PDB entry 4D9K | X-ray diffraction, 2.19 A resolution | chains A and B

[Chain A (and B)]
Protein: Diaminopropionate ammonia-lyase
Source organism: Escherichia coli
Notes: EC 4.3.1.15; chain B of this document is another copy of the same molecule, construct and numbering; everything in this record applies to it too
Reference sequence: P66899 (DPAL_ECOLI); residues 1-398 here = UniProt positions 1-398
Chain sequence (398 residues; numbered 1 to 398; the number before each row is that of its first residue):
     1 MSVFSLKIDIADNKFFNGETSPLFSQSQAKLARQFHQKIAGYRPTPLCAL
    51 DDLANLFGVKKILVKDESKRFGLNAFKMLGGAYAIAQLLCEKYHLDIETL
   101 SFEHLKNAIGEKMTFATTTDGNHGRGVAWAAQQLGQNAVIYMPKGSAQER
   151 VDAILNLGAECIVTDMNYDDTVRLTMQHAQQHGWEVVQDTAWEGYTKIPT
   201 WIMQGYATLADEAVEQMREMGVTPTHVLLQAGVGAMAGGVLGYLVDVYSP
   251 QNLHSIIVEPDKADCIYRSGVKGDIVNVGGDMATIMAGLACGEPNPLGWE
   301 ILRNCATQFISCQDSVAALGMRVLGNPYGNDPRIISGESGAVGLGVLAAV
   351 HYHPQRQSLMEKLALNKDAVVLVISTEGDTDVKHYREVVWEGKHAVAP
Not modelled in the structure: 109, 263-293 (chain B: 102-110, 262-293)
Modified / non-standard residues: Cys-48 (s,s-(2-hydroxyethyl)thiocysteine; CME)
From the paper describing this entry:
  - conformationally variable residues (loop rearrangement, order/disorder transition, side-chain flip): Lys-14, Phe-15, Leu-31 to Arg-33, Phe-102 to Gly-110, Asp-120, Lys-262 to Glu-293, Trp-299, Arg-303
  - post-translational modification sites: Cys-48
  - mutagenesis - D120N, D189N: unchanged binding to PLP
  - mutagenesis - D120N (150-fold), D189N: decreased catalytic activity on l-DAP
  - mutagenesis - D120N: abolished catalytic activity on d-DAP
  - specificity-determining residues: Asp-120
  - catalytic residues: Lys-77, Asp-120 (proposed by the authors, not directly observed)
  - catalytic residues: Asp-189

[Interface between chain A and chain B]
Contacting residue pairs (57; chain A residue first):
  Met-1(A) / Glu-391(B)
  Ser-2(A) / Lys-383(B)
  Ser-2(A) / Glu-387(B)  hydrogen bond (backbone-side chain)
  Ser-2(A) / Glu-391(B)
  Phe-4(A) / Glu-391(B)
  Leu-53(A) / Trp-390(B)  hydrophobic
  Leu-56(A) / Trp-390(B)  hydrophobic
  Leu-319(A) / Trp-390(B)
  Arg-322(A) / Val-389(B)
  Arg-322(A) / Trp-390(B)  hydrogen bond (side chain-backbone)
  Val-323(A) / Trp-390(B)
  Gly-325(A) / Gly-325(B)
  Gly-325(A) / Asn-326(B)  hydrogen bond (backbone-side chain)
  Asn-326(A) / Gly-325(B)  hydrogen bond (side chain-backbone)
  Asn-326(A) / Arg-333(B)  hydrogen bond
  Asn-326(A) / Tyr-385(B)  hydrogen bond
  Asn-326(A) / Arg-386(B)  hydrogen bond (backbone-side chain)
  Asn-326(A) / Val-389(B)
  Asn-326(A) / Trp-390(B)  hydrogen bond (backbone-side chain)
  Pro-327(A) / Arg-333(B)  hydrogen bond (backbone-side chain)
  Pro-327(A) / Arg-386(B)  hydrogen bond (backbone-side chain)
  Tyr-328(A) / Arg-386(B)
  Tyr-328(A) / Trp-390(B)  hydrophobic
  Gly-329(A) / Arg-386(B)
  Arg-333(A) / Asn-326(B)  hydrogen bond
  Arg-333(A) / Pro-327(B)  hydrogen bond (side chain-backbone)
  Arg-333(A) / Arg-333(B)
  Tyr-352(A) / Trp-390(B)
  Val-382(A) / Tyr-328(B)
  Lys-383(A) / Met-1(B)
  Tyr-385(A) / Asn-326(B)  hydrogen bond
  Arg-386(A) / Asn-326(B)  hydrogen bond (side chain-backbone)
  Arg-386(A) / Pro-327(B)  hydrogen bond (side chain-backbone)
  Arg-386(A) / Tyr-328(B)
  Glu-387(A) / Met-1(B)
  Glu-387(A) / Ser-2(B)  hydrogen bond (side chain-backbone)
  Val-389(A) / Arg-322(B)
  Val-389(A) / Asn-326(B)
  Trp-390(A) / Leu-53(B)  hydrophobic
  Trp-390(A) / Leu-56(B)  hydrophobic
  Trp-390(A) / Leu-319(B)
  Trp-390(A) / Arg-322(B)  hydrogen bond (backbone-side chain)
  Trp-390(A) / Val-323(B)
  Trp-390(A) / Asn-326(B)  hydrogen bond (side chain-backbone)
  Trp-390(A) / Pro-327(B)
  Trp-390(A) / Tyr-328(B)  hydrophobic
  Trp-390(A) / Tyr-352(B)
  Glu-391(A) / Met-1(B)
  Glu-391(A) / Ser-2(B)  hydrogen bond
  Glu-391(A) / Phe-4(B)
  Glu-391(A) / Arg-322(B)
  Glu-391(A) / Ala-395(B)
  Glu-391(A) / Val-396(B)  hydrogen bond (backbone-backbone)
  Gly-392(A) / Ala-395(B)
  Ala-395(A) / Glu-391(B)
  Ala-395(A) / Gly-392(B)
  Val-396(A) / Glu-391(B)  hydrogen bond (backbone-backbone)
Other interface residues (no listed pair), chain B (26 interface residues in all): Gly-329, Val-382

[In short]
Chain A and chain B each contribute 26 residues to their interface, with 21 hydrogen bonds. Among the polar
pairs are Ser-2(A)/Glu-387(B), Arg-322(A)/Trp-390(B) and Gly-325(A)/Asn-326(B). The paper reports catalytic
residues Lys-77(A), Asp-120(A) and Asp-189(A); D120N and D189N of chain A reduce catalytic activity on l-DAP.
Chain A and chain B are both Diaminopropionate ammonia-lyase (Escherichia coli); the structure, Crystal
structure of Escherichia coli Diaminopropionate ammonia lyase in apo form, was determined by X-ray diffraction
together with 4D9G, 4D9I, 4D9M and 4D9N from the same study.
